PDB entry 3IFN | X-ray diffraction, 1.50 A resolution | chains H and L of the 3 polymer chains in the assembly

Chain H:
Protein: 12A11 FAB antibody heavy chain
Organism: Mus musculus
Notes: antibody fragment or engineered binder
Chain sequence (222 residues; row label = number of the first residue in the row):
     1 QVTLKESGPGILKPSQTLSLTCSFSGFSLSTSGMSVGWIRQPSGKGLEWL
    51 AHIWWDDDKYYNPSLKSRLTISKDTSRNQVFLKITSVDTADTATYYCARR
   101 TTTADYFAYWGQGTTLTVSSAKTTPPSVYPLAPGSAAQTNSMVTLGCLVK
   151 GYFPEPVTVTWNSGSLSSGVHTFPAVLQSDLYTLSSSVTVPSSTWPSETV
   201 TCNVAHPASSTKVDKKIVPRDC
Disordered / not traced: 134-140
Disulfide bonds: Cys22-Cys97, Cys147-Cys202

Chain L:
Protein: 12A11 FAB antibody light chain
Organism: Mus musculus
Notes: antibody fragment or engineered binder
Chain sequence (219 residues; numbered 1 to 219; the number before each row is that of its first residue):
     1 DVLMTQTPLSLPVSLGDQASISCRSSQSIVHSNGNTYLEWYLQKPGQSPK
    51 LLIYKVSNRFSGVPDRFSGSGSGTDFTLKISRVEAEDLGIYYCFQSSHVP
   101 LTFGAGTKLELKGADAAPTVSIFPPSSEQLTSGGASVVCFLNNFYPKDIN
   151 VKWKIDGSERQNGVLNSWTDQDSKDSTYSMSSTLTLTKDEYERHNSYTCE
   201 ATHKTSTSPIVKSFNRNEC
Disulfide bonds: Cys23-Cys93, Cys139-Cys199

How chain H and chain L interact:
Inter-chain disulfides: Cys222(H)-Cys219(L)
Contacting residue pairs - 77 pairs, chain H then chain L:
  Ile39(H) with Phe103(L), hydrophobic
  Gln41(H) with Gln43(L), hydrogen bond; Tyr92(L), hydrogen bond
  Lys45(H) with Tyr92(L)
  Leu47(H) with Pro49(L), hydrophobic; Tyr92(L), hydrophobic; Phe103(L)
  Trp49(H) with Pro100(L), hydrophobic; Leu101(L)
  Tyr60(H) with Val99(L), hydrophobic
  Tyr61(H) with Val99(L)
  Asn62(H) with Pro100(L)
  Pro63(H) with Pro100(L)
  Tyr96(H) with Gln43(L), hydrogen bond; Ser48(L)
  Arg100(H) with Glu39(L), salt bridge; Phe94(L); Ser96(L), hydrogen bond
  Asp105(H) with Tyr37(L); Glu39(L)
  Tyr106(H) with Leu51(L), hydrophobic; Tyr54(L), hydrophobic; Phe60(L), hydrophobic
  Phe107(H) with Tyr41(L), hydrogen bond (backbone-side chain); Leu51(L); Phe94(L), hydrophobic
  Ala108(H) with Phe60(L), hydrophobic
  Trp110(H) with Tyr41(L); Ser48(L); Pro49(L)
  Gly111(H) with Ser48(L), hydrogen bond (backbone-side chain)
  Gln112(H) with Ser48(L)
  Tyr129(H) with Ser126(L); Glu128(L); Gln129(L); Ser132(L)
  Pro130(H) with Ser126(L); Glu128(L)
  Leu131(H) with Phe123(L); Val138(L), hydrophobic; Phe140(L), hydrophobic
  Ala132(H) with Phe123(L)
  Pro133(H) with Phe123(L)
  Thr144(H) with Ser121(L); Phe123(L)
  Leu148(H) with Ser136(L)
  Lys150(H) with Gln129(L); Ser136(L); Thr185(L)
  His171(H) with Asn142(L); Asn143(L), hydrogen bond; Ser179(L), hydrogen bond
  Phe173(H) with Phe140(L), hydrophobic; Asn142(L); Ser167(L); Thr169(L); Ser179(L); Met180(L); Ser181(L)
  Pro174(H) with Ser167(L), hydrogen bond (backbone-side chain); Trp168(L)
  Val176(H) with Asn166(L)
  Gln178(H) with Leu165(L); Thr185(L), hydrogen bond
  Ser185(H) with Phe140(L)
  Ser186(H) with Phe140(L)
  Ser187(H) with Phe140(L); Asn142(L), hydrogen bond
  Lys215(H) with Glu128(L), salt bridge
  Arg220(H) with Ile122(L), hydrogen bond (side chain-backbone); Phe123(L); Pro124(L)
  Asp221(H) with Glu218(L)
  Cys222(H) with Pro124(L), hydrophobic; Asn215(L); Glu218(L); Cys219(L), disulfide
Also at the interface, not in a pair above, chain H (45 interface residues in all): Gly46, Glu48, Ser64, Leu145, Gly146, Thr172, Leu177
Also at the interface, not in a pair above, chain L (45 interface residues in all): Asp1, Gln47, Ala105, Phe214

Summary:
The chain H/chain L interface involves 45 residues from each chain, with 1 disulfide bond, 12 hydrogen bonds
and 2 salt bridges. Among the polar pairs are Arg100(H)-Glu39(L), Lys215(H)-Glu128(L) and Gln41(H)-Gln43(L).
Chain H is 12A11 FAB antibody heavy chain and chain L is 12A11 FAB antibody light chain, both from Mus
musculus; the structure, X-ray structure of amyloid beta peptide:antibody (Abeta1-40:12A11) complex, was
determined by X-ray diffraction (same publication as 3IFL and 3IFP).
